Entry 7SXK (electron microscopy, 3.40 A resolution); this record covers chains j and i of the 12 polymer chains in the assembly.

[Chain j (and i)]
Molecule: Portal protein
Organism: Pseudomonas virus PaP3
Notes: chain i of this document is another copy of the same molecule, construct and numbering; everything in this record applies to it too
UniProt: Q8H9R8 (Q8H9R8_9CAUD); numbering as in UniProt (aligned over 1-705)
Chain sequence (705 residues; row label = number of the first residue in the row):
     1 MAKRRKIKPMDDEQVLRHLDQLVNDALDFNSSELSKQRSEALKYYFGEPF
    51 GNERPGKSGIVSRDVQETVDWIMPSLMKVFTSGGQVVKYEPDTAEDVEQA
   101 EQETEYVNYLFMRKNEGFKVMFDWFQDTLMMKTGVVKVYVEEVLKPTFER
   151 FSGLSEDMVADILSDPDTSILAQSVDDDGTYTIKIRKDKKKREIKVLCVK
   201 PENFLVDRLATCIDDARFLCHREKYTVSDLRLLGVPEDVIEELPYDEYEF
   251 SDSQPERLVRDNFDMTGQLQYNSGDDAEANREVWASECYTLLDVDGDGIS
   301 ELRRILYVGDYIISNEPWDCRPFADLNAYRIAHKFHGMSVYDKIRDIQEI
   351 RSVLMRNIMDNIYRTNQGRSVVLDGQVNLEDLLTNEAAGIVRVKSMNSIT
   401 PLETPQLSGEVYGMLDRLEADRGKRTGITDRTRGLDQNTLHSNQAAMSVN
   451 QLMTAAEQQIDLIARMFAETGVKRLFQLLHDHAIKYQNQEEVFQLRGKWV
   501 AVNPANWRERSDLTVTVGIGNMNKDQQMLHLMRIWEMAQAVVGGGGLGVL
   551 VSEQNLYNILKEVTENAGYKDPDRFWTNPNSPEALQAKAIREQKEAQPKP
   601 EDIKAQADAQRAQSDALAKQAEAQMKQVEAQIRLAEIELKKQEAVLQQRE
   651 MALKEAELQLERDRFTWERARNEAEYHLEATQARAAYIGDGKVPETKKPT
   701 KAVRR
Disordered / not traced: 1-8, 149-184, 243-276, 657-705 (chain i: 1-8, 149-184, 242-276, 644-705)

[Interface between chain j and chain i]
Pairs across the interface (133):
  Arg17(j) with Ala277(i)
  His18(j) with Ala277(i); Glu278(i)
  Lys57(j) with Asn366(i); Gln367(i); Gly368(i)
  Asp92(j) with Val492(i); Arg496(i), salt bridge
  Thr93(j) with Val492(i); Leu495(i); Arg496(i), hydrogen bond (side chain-backbone)
  Ala94(j) with Arg496(i)
  Glu95(j) with Arg496(i)
  Arg217(j) with Asn280(i)
  Asp297(j) with Arg231(i), hydrogen bond (backbone-side chain)
  Gly298(j) with Arg231(i)
  Ile299(j) with Ser228(i); Ala279(i), hydrophobic
  Tyr329(j) with Phe122(i)
  Arg330(j) with Lys119(i); Phe122(i); Asp123(i), salt bridge; Gln126(i), hydrogen bond (backbone-side chain)
  Ile331(j) with Gln126(i), hydrogen bond (backbone-side chain)
  Ala332(j) with Gln126(i), hydrogen bond (backbone-side chain)
  His333(j) with Asp123(i), salt bridge; Cys198(i); Lys200(i), hydrogen bond (backbone-side chain)
  Lys334(j) with Leu42(i)
  Asp342(j) with Arg63(i), hydrogen bond (backbone-side chain); Gln66(i)
  Lys343(j) with Gln66(i); Asp70(i)
  Asp346(j) with Val61(i); Arg63(i), salt bridge
  Ile350(j) with Ile60(i), hydrophobic; Met359(i), hydrophobic
  Val353(j) with Met359(i), hydrophobic
  Asn357(j) with Ile362(i)
  Asn361(j) with Asn366(i), hydrogen bond
  Gly375(j) with Ser398(i)
  Gln376(j) with Met396(i); Asn397(i); Ser398(i)
  Asn378(j) with Asn397(i)
  Leu379(j) with Asn397(i), hydrogen bond (backbone-backbone); Ser398(i); Ile399(i)
  Glu403(j) with Glu403(i)
  Pro405(j) with Glu403(i)
  Glu410(j) with Tyr412(i); Gly413(i), hydrogen bond (side chain-backbone)
  Arg417(j) with Asp416(i), salt bridge; Glu419(i); Arg431(i)
  Ala420(j) with Arg431(i)
  Asp421(j) with Glu67(i)
  Lys424(j) with Glu67(i), salt bridge; Arg431(i); Thr432(i)
  Arg425(j) with Arg63(i); Gln66(i); Glu67(i), salt bridge; Asp70(i)
  Thr426(j) with Arg433(i), hydrogen bond (backbone-side chain)
  Ile428(j) with Arg431(i); Arg433(i); Leu435(i)
  Thr429(j) with Arg433(i); Leu435(i)
  Asp430(j) with Leu435(i); Gln437(i)
  Asp436(j) with Gln437(i); Asn438(i)
  Leu440(j) with Leu440(i)
  His441(j) with Asp436(i); Gln437(i); Leu440(i)
  Ser442(j) with Leu440(i); His441(i), hydrogen bond (side chain-backbone)
  Gln444(j) with Asn443(i), hydrogen bond
  Ala445(j) with Leu531(i), hydrophobic
  Val449(j) with Met528(i), hydrophobic
  Leu452(j) with Gly434(i); Leu435(i); Asp436(i); His441(i)
  Met453(j) with Lys78(i); Gln451(i); Lys524(i)
  Ala455(j) with Arg433(i), hydrogen bond (backbone-side chain); Gly434(i); Leu435(i), hydrophobic
  Ala456(j) with Arg433(i); Gly434(i)
  Glu457(j) with Pro74(i); Ser75(i), hydrogen bond (side chain-backbone); Lys78(i), salt bridge
  Gln458(j) with Arg433(i), hydrogen bond
  Gln459(j) with Arg433(i), hydrogen bond
  Leu462(j) with Phe122(i), hydrophobic
  Arg465(j) with Phe118(i)
  Met466(j) with Phe118(i), hydrophobic; Phe122(i), hydrophobic
  Glu469(j) with Glu116(i); Gly117(i); Phe118(i)
  Arg508(j) with Tyr109(i), hydrogen bond; Lys114(i)
  Glu509(j) with Tyr109(i); Arg113(i)
  Leu513(j) with Arg113(i)
  Asn521(j) with Asn566(i)
  Gln526(j) with Tyr569(i)
  Leu529(j) with Asn566(i); Ala567(i), hydrophobic
  Ile534(j) with Arg574(i)
  Met537(j) with Trp535(i); Val563(i), hydrophobic
  Gly548(j) with Ala587(i); Arg591(i)
  Val549(j) with Ala587(i); Arg591(i); Glu592(i)
  Val551(j) with Phe575(i), hydrophobic; Trp576(i), hydrophobic
  Ser552(j) with Phe575(i)
  Asn555(j) with Asp573(i), hydrogen bond (side chain-backbone); Arg574(i); Phe575(i)
  Asn558(j) with Asp573(i), hydrogen bond (side chain-backbone)
  Ile559(j) with Arg574(i)
  Glu562(j) with Asp573(i)
Interface residues without a listed pair, chain j (91 interface residues in all): Arg54, Pro91, Asp293, Glu349, Leu354, Asp374, Gly423, Gly427, Arg431, Thr439, Val517, Gly518, Arg533, Val541, Leu550, Gln593, Asp615
Interface residues without a listed pair, chain i (90 interface residues in all): Met73, Met77, Thr81, Met112, Asp127, Val227, Arg351, Tyr363, Thr365, Gly409, Glu410, Arg422, Glu490, Gln539, Tyr557, Pro572, Glu583, Ala609

[In short]
91 residues of chain j and 90 residues of chain i are in contact; the contacts include 20 hydrogen bonds and 8
salt bridges. Polar contacts include Asp92(j)-Arg496(i), Arg330(j)-Asp123(i) and His333(j)-Asp123(i).
Chain j and chain i are both Portal protein (Pseudomonas virus PaP3); the structure, Kinetically trapped
Pseudomonas-phage PaP3 portal protein - Full Length, was determined by electron microscopy together with 7SYA,
7SZ4 and 7SZ6 from the same study.
